8PIB - chains J and K of the 9 polymer chains in the assembly; structure by electron microscopy, 2.60 A resolution.

== Chain J ==
Molecule: DNA-directed RNA polymerase subunit beta'
Source organism: Escherichia coli
Notes: EC 2.7.7.6
Reference sequence: P0A8T7 (RPOC_ECOLI); residue numbers follow UniProt; this construct covers 2-1407
Chain sequence (1416 residues; numbered 1 to 1416; the number before each row is that of its first residue):
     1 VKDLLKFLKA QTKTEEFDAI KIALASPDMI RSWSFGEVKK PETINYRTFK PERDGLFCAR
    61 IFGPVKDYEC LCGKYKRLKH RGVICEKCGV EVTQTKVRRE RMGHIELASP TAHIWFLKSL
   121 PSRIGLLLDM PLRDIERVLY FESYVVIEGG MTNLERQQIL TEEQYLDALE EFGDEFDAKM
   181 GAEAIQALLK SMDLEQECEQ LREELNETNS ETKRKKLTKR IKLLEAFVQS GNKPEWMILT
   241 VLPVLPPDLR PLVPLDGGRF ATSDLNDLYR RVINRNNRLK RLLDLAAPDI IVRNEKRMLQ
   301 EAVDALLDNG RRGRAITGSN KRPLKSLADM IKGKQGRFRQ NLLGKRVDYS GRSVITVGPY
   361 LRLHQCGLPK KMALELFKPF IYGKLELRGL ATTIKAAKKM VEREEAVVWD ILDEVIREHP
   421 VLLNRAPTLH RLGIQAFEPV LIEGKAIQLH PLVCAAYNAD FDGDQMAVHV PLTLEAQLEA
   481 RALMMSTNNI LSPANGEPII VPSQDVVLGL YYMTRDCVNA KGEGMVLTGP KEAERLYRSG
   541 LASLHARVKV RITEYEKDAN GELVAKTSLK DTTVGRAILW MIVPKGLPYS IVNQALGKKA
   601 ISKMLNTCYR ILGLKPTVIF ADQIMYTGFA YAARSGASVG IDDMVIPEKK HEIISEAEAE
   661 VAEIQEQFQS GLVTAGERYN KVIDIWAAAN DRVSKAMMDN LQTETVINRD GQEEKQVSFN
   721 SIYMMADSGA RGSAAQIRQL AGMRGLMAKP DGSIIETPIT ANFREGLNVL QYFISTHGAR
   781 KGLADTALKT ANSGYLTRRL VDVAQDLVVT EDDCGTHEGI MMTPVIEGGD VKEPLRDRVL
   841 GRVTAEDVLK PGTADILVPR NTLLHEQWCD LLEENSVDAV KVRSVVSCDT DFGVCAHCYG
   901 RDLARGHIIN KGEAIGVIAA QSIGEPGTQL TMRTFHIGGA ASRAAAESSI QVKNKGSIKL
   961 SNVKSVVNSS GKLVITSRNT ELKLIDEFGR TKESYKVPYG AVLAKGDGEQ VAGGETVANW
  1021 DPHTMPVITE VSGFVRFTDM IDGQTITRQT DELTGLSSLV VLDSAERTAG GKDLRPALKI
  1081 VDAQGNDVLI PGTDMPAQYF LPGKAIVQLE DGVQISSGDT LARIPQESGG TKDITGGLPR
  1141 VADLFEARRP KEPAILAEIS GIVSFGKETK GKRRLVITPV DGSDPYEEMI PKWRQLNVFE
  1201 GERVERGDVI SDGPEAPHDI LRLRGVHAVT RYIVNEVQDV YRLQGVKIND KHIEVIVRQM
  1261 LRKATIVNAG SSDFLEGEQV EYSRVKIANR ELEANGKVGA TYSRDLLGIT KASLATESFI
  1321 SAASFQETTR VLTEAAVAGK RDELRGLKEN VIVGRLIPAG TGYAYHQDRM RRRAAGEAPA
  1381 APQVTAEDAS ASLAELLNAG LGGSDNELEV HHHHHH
Not modelled in the structure: 1-15, 68-92, 936-946, 1128-1133, 1376-1416
Construct notes: expression tag (1, 1408-1416)
Metal / ion sites: Mg2+: D460, D462, D464 (shared with 2 residues of chain R); Zn2+: C814, C888, C895, C898
Swiss-Prot annotation at these positions:
  - binding site (Zn(2+)): C70, C72, C85, C88, C814, C888, C895, C898
  - binding site (Mg(2+)): D460, D462, D464
  - modified residue: K983 (N6-acetyllysine)
  - mutagenesis: Q504 (Q504P: Resistant to antibiotics salinamide A and B), N690 (N690D: Resistant to antibiotics salinamide A and B), M697 (M697V: Resistant to antibiotics salinamide A and B), A735 (A735T: Resistant to antibiotics salinamide A and B), R738 (R738C/H/P/S: Resistant to antibiotics salinamide A and B), A748 (A748E: Resistant to antibiotics salinamide A and B), P758 (P758S/T: Resistant to antibiotics salinamide A and B), F763 (F763C: Resistant to antibiotics salinamide A and B), S775 (S775A: Resistant to antibiotics salinamide A and B), A779 (A779T/V: Resistant to antibiotics salinamide A and B), R780 (R780C: Resistant to antibiotics salinamide A and B), G782 (G782A/C: Resistant to antibiotics salinamide A and B), 1 further mutagenesis entry in UniProt
From the paper describing this entry:
  - binding site for non-template DNA: R270, R271, N274
  - binding site for the 17-nt RNA strand: L255
  - binding site for template DNA: R259

== Chain K ==
Molecule: DNA-directed RNA polymerase subunit omega
Source organism: Escherichia coli
Notes: EC 2.7.7.6
Reference sequence: P0A800 (RPOZ_ECOLI); residues 1-91 here = UniProt positions 1-91
Chain sequence (91 residues; each row starts with the number of its first residue):
     1 MARVTVQDAV EKIGNRFDLV LVAARRARQM QVGGKDPLVP EENDKTTVIA LREIEEGLIN
    61 NQILDVRERQ EQQEQEAAEL QAVTAIAEGR R
Not modelled in the structure: 1, 85-91

== Chain J / chain K interface ==
Contacting residue pairs - 39 pairs, chain J then chain K:
  H364(J) - V4(K)
  E414(J) - K45(K)
  V415(J) - K45(K)  hydrogen bond (backbone-side chain)
  R417(J) - N43(K)  hydrogen bond (side chain-backbone)
  E418(J) - A2(K)  hydrogen bond (side chain-backbone)
  E418(J) - D44(K)
  E418(J) - K45(K)
  E418(J) - V48(K)
  L474(J) - A27(K)
  L474(J) - R28(K)
  L474(J) - Q31(K)
  L474(J) - T46(K)
  L474(J) - T47(K)
  E475(J) - A24(K)
  E475(J) - R28(K)  salt bridge
  Q477(J) - T47(K)
  L478(J) - V20(K)  hydrophobic
  L478(J) - A23(K)  hydrophobic
  L478(J) - A24(K)
  L478(J) - T47(K)
  L478(J) - L51(K)  hydrophobic
  E479(J) - V20(K)
  R481(J) - R3(K)  hydrogen bond (side chain-backbone)
  R481(J) - L51(K)
  A482(J) - R16(K)  hydrogen bond (backbone-side chain)
  L483(J) - R16(K)
  T487(J) - V4(K)  hydrogen bond (side chain-backbone)
  N488(J) - R16(K)
  L614(J) - T5(K)
  L614(J) - Q7(K)
  K615(J) - V4(K)
  R905(J) - R16(K)
  N910(J) - N15(K)  hydrogen bond (side chain-backbone)
  K911(J) - F17(K)
  E913(J) - F17(K)
  A1359(J) - F17(K)
  G1360(J) - F17(K)
  T1361(J) - V20(K)
  T1361(J) - L21(K)
Interface residues without a listed pair, chain J (26 interface residues in all): H419, E438
Interface residues without a listed pair, chain K (25 interface residues in all): V6, G14, E42

== Overview ==
The interface between chain J and chain K involves 26 residues on one side and 25 on the other, with 7
hydrogen bonds and 1 salt bridge. Polar pairs include E475(J)-R28(K), V415(J)-K45(K) and R417(J)-N43(K). From
the paper: a binding site for non-template DNA at R270(J), R271(J) and N274(J); a binding site for the 17-nt
RNA strand at L255(J).
Here chain J is DNA-directed RNA polymerase subunit beta' and chain K is DNA-directed RNA polymerase subunit
omega, both from Escherichia coli. Entry 8PIB (autoinhibited RfaH bound to E. coli transcription complex
paused at ops site (encounter complex)) was determined by electron microscopy, deposited together with 8PEN,
8PFG, 8PFJ, 8PH9, 8PHK, 8PID, 8PIL and 8PIM.
